8BI3 - chains BBB and DDD of the 4 polymer chains in the assembly; structure by X-ray diffraction, 1.45 A resolution.

Chain BBB (and DDD):
Name: Isoaspartyl peptidase subunit beta
From: Escherichia coli K-12
Notes: chain DDD of this document is another copy of the same molecule, construct and numbering; everything in this record applies to it too
UniProt: P37595 (IAAA_ECOLI); residue numbers follow UniProt; this construct covers 179-321
Amino-acid sequence (143 residues; each row starts with the number of its first residue):
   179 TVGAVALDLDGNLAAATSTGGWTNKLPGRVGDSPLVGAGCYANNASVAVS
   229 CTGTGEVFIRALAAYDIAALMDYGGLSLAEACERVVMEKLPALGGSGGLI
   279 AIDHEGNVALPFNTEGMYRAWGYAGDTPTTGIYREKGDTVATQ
Not modelled in the structure: 314-321 (chain DDD: 313-321)
Differences from the reference sequence: engineered mutation Trp200 (Met in P37595)
UniProt features mapped onto this chain:
  - active site: Thr179 (Nucleophile)
  - binding site (substrate): Arg207 to Asp210, Thr230 to Gly233
Ion coordination: Ca2+: Asp188 (shared with Asp304(DDD) of chain DDD)
From the paper describing this entry:
  - mutagenesis - M200W: decreased stability
  - mutagenesis - M200W: unchanged catalytic activity on L-Asn
  - conformationally variable residues (order/disorder transition, side-chain flip): Trp200, Arg207
  - contacts within the chain: Trp200-Thr232, Gly199-Trp200
  - catalytic residues: Thr197, Thr230 (citing earlier work)

Interface between chain BBB and chain DDD:
Residue-residue contacts - 23 pairs, chain BBB then chain DDD:
  Leu213(BBB) with Leu213(DDD), hydrophobic
  Val214(BBB) with Ile237(DDD); Leu240(DDD)
  Ile237(BBB) with Val214(DDD)
  Leu240(BBB) with Val214(DDD); Tyr219(DDD), hydrophobic; Tyr243(DDD), hydrophobic
  Tyr243(BBB) with Leu240(DDD), hydrophobic; Tyr243(DDD), hydrophobic; Asp244(DDD), hydrogen bond
  Asp244(BBB) with Tyr243(DDD), hydrogen bond; Tyr251(DDD), hydrogen bond
  Ala247(BBB) with Ala247(DDD), hydrophobic; Tyr251(DDD)
  Leu248(BBB) with Tyr251(DDD)
  Tyr251(BBB) with Asp244(DDD), hydrogen bond; Ala247(DDD); Leu248(DDD); Tyr251(DDD); Gly252(DDD); Lys267(DDD), hydrogen bond
  Gly252(BBB) with Tyr251(DDD)
  Lys267(BBB) with Tyr251(DDD), hydrogen bond
Other interface residues (no listed pair), chain BBB (15 interface residues in all): Gly215, Tyr219, Arg238, Ala239
Other interface residues (no listed pair), chain DDD (15 interface residues in all): Gly215, Arg238, Ala239

Overview:
Chain BBB and chain DDD each contribute 15 residues to their interface; the contacts include 6 hydrogen bonds.
Polar contacts include Tyr243(BBB)-Asp244(DDD), Asp244(BBB)-Tyr251(DDD) and Tyr251(BBB)-Lys267(DDD). Curated
annotation (UniProt) lists active-site residue Thr179(BBB) and 8 substrate-binding residues on chain BBB. From
the paper: catalytic residues Thr197(BBB) and Thr230(BBB); M200W of chain BBB reduces stability.
Chain BBB and chain DDD are both Isoaspartyl peptidase subunit beta (Escherichia coli K-12); the structure,
Structure of E. coli Class 2 L-asparaginase EcAIII, mutant M200W (crystal M200W#1), was determined by X-ray
diffraction together with 8BKF, 8BP9, 8BQO, 8C0I and 8C23 from the same study.
